8W0E - chains 2 and 6 of the 8 polymer chains in the assembly; structure by electron microscopy, 3.40 A resolution.

[Chain 2]
Protein: DNA replication licensing factor MCM2
Source organism: Homo sapiens
Notes: EC 3.6.4.12
UniProtKB: P49736 (MCM2_HUMAN); residues 1-904 here = UniProt positions 1-904
Chain sequence (904 residues; row label = number of the first residue in the row):
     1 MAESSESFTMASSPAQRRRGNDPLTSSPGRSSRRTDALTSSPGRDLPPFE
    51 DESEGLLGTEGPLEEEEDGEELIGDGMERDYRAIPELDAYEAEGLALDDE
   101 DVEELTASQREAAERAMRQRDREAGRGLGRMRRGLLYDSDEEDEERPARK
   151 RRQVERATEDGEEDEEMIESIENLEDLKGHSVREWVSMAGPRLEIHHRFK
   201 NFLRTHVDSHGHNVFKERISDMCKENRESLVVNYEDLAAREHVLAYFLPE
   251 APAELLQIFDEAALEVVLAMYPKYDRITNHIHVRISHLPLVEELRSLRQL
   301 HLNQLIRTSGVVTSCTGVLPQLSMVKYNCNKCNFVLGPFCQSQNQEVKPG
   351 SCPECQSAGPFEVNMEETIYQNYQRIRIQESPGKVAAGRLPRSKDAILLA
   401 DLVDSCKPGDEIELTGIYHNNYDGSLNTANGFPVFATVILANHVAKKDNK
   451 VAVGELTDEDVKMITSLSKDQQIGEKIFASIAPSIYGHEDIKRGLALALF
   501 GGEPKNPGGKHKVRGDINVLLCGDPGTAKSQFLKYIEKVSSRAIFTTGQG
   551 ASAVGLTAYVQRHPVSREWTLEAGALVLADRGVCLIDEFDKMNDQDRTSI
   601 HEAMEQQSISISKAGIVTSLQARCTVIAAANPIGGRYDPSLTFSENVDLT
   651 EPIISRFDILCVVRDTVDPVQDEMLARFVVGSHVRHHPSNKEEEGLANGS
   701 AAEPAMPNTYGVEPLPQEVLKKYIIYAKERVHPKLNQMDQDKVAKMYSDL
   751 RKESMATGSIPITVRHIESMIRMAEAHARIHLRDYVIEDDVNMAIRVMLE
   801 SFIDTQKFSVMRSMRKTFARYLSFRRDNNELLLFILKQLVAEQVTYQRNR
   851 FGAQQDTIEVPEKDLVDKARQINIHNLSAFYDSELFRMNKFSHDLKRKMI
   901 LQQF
Unresolved in the structure: 1-175, 449-454, 692-710, 850-904
UniProt features mapped onto this chain:
  - zinc finger: C329 to C355 (C4-type)
  - motif: S655 to D658 (Arginine finger)
  - binding site (ADP): S530, Q531
  - modified residue: A2 (N-acetylalanine), S12 (Phosphoserine), S13 (Phosphoserine), T25 (Phosphothreonine), S26 (Phosphoserine), S27 (Phosphoserine), S32 (Phosphoserine), T39 (Phosphothreonine), S40 (Phosphoserine), S41 (Phosphoserine), S53 (Phosphoserine), T59 (Phosphothreonine), S108 (Phosphoserine), Y137 (Phosphotyrosine), S139 (Phosphoserine), K216 (N6-acetyllysine), S381 (Phosphoserine), S484 (Phosphoserine)
  - cross-link: K178 (Glycyl lysine isopeptide (Lys-Gly) (interchain with G-Cter in SUMO2))
  - natural variant: R44 (R44C: In DFNA70)
  - mutagenesis: S27 (S27A: Impairs ATPase activity of the MCM-2-7 complex and reduces phosphorylation by the CDC7-DBF4 complex; when associated with A-41 and A-139), S41 (S41A: Impairs ATPase activity of the MCM-2-7 complex and reduces phosphorylation by the CDC7-DBF4 complex; when associated with A-27 and A-139), Y81 to Y90 (Loss of interaction with DNAJC9), S108 (S108A: Reduces phosphorylation by ATR), S139 (S139A: Impairs ATPase activity of the MCM-2-7 complex and reduces phosphorylation by the CDC7-DBF4 complex; when associated with A-27 and A-41)
Metal / ion sites: Zn2+: C329, C332, C352, C355; Mg2+: S530 (together with ATP)
Residues lining bound ligands:
  - ADP (adenosine-5'-diphosphate): H511, E605, R656, V764, R765, E768
  - ATP (adenosine-5'-triphosphate): S484, I485, Y486, H488, P525, G526, T527, A528, K529, S530, Q531, E588, N631, L675, F678, V679

[Chain 6]
Protein: DNA replication licensing factor MCM6
Source organism: Homo sapiens
Notes: EC 3.6.4.12
UniProtKB: Q14566 (MCM6_HUMAN); residues 1-821 here = UniProt positions 1-821
Chain sequence (821 residues; row label = number of the first residue in the row):
     1 MDLAAAAEPGAGSQHLEVRDEVAEKCQKLFLDFLEEFQSSDGEIKYLQLA
    51 EELIRPERNTLVVSFVDLEQFNQQLSTTIQEEFYRVYPYLCRALKTFVKD
   101 RKEIPLAKDFYVAFQDLPTRHKIRELTSSRIGLLTRISGQVVRTHPVHPE
   151 LVSGTFLCLDCQTVIRDVEQQFKYTQPNICRNPVCANRRRFLLDTNKSRF
   201 VDFQKVRIQETQAELPRGSIPRSLEVILRAEAVESAQAGDKCDFTGTLIV
   251 VPDVSKLSTPGARAETNSRVSGVDGYETEGIRGLRALGVRDLSYRLVFLA
   301 CCVAPTNPRFGGKELRDEEQTAESIKNQMTVKEWEKVFEMSQDKNLYHNL
   351 CTSLFPTIHGNDEVKRGVLLMLFGGVPKTTGEGTSLRGDINVCIVGDPST
   401 AKSQFLKHVEEFSPRAVYTSGKASSAAGLTAAVVRDEESHEFVIEAGALM
   451 LADNGVCCIDEFDKMDVRDQVAIHEAMEQQTISITKAGVKATLNARTSIL
   501 AAANPISGHYDRSKSLKQNINLSAPIMSRFDLFFILVDECNEVTDYAIAR
   551 RIVDLHSRIEESIDRVYSLDDIRRYLLFARQFKPKISKESEDFIVEQYKH
   601 LRQRDGSGVTKSSWRITVRQLESMIRLSEAMARMHCCDEVQPKHVKEAFR
   651 LLNKSIIRVETPDVNLDQEEEIQMEVDEGAGGINGHADSPAPVNGINGYN
   701 EDINQESAPKASLRLGFSEYCRISNLIVLHLRKVEEEEDESALKRSELVN
   751 WYLKEIESEIDSEEELINKKRIIEKVIHRLTHYDHVLIELTQAGLKGSTE
   801 GSESYEEDPYLVVNPNYLLED
Unresolved in the structure: 1-16, 183-193, 254-288, 313-319, 607-609, 663-821
UniProt features mapped onto this chain:
  - motif: S528 to D531 (Arginine finger)
  - binding site (ATP): H359, S399, T400, A401, K402, S403, N504
  - binding site (ADP): R619, E622
  - modified residue: M1 (N-acetylmethionine), S13 (Phosphoserine), S219 (Phosphoserine), S271 (Phosphoserine), T278 (Phosphothreonine), K643 (N6-acetyllysine), S689 (Phosphoserine), S762 (Phosphoserine), T791 (Phosphothreonine)
  - natural variant: P149 (P149S: Found in a patient with mild developmental delay and autism spectrum disorder; uncertain significance), C158 (C158Y: Found in patients with microcephaly, developmental delay, typical facial characteristics, endocrine disorders, feeding difficulties and urogenital anomalies; uncertain significance), D202 (D202G: Found in a patient with intra-uterine growth restriction, developmental delay and autism spectrum disorder; uncertain significance), G239 (G239S: Found in a patient with endocrine disorders, developmental regression, autism spectrum disorder and epilepsy; uncertain significance)
  - mutagenesis: E757 (E757A/D: Impairs interaction with CTD1), E763 (E763A/D: Impairs interaction with CTD1), L766 (L766A: Impairs interaction with CTD1)
Metal / ion sites: Zn2+: C158, C161, C180; Mg2+: E461 (together with ADP)
Residues lining bound ligands:
  - ADP (adenosine-5'-diphosphate): T357, I358, H359, N361, P398, S399, T400, A401, K402, S403, Q404, I548, I552
  - ATP (adenosine-5'-triphosphate): V618, R619, E622

[Interface between chain 2 and chain 6]
Contacting residue pairs (108; chain 2 residue first):
  R183(2) - N196(6)
  R298(2) - D202(6)
  R298(2) - V233(6)
  R298(2) - E234(6)
  Q299(2) - F200(6)
  Q299(2) - D202(6)  hydrogen bond (backbone-side chain)
  L300(2) - P56(6)  hydrophobic
  L300(2) - E57(6)
  L302(2) - F200(6)  hydrophobic
  N303(2) - N196(6)
  T313(2) - K490(6)  hydrogen bond (side chain-backbone)
  T313(2) - A491(6)
  Q379(2) - K490(6)
  Q379(2) - A491(6)
  Q379(2) - T492(6)
  P382(2) - T492(6)
  P382(2) - N494(6)  hydrogen bond (backbone-side chain)
  V385(2) - R496(6)
  A386(2) - R496(6)
  A387(2) - D453(6)
  A387(2) - N454(6)
  G388(2) - Q237(6)
  G388(2) - R415(6)
  R389(2) - E234(6)
  R389(2) - Q237(6)
  L390(2) - I444(6)
  R392(2) - T144(6)  hydrogen bond
  R392(2) - Q204(6)
  R392(2) - E234(6)  salt bridge
  S393(2) - E441(6)
  D395(2) - H440(6)  salt bridge
  D395(2) - E441(6)
  N420(2) - T195(6)
  N420(2) - F200(6)
  N421(2) - T195(6)
  Y422(2) - H440(6)
  L426(2) - E438(6)
  N427(2) - Y174(6)
  A429(2) - K173(6)
  N430(2) - K173(6)
  N430(2) - R295(6)  hydrogen bond
  G431(2) - F172(6)
  G431(2) - K173(6)
  F432(2) - E150(6)
  F432(2) - F172(6)
  F432(2) - F203(6)  hydrophobic
  F432(2) - I227(6)  hydrophobic
  F432(2) - V251(6)  hydrophobic
  F432(2) - R295(6)
  P433(2) - E150(6)
  P433(2) - L151(6)  hydrogen bond (backbone-backbone)
  P433(2) - F172(6)
  P433(2) - K173(6)
  V434(2) - P149(6)
  V434(2) - E150(6)  hydrogen bond (backbone-side chain)
  V434(2) - F203(6)  hydrophobic
  V434(2) - E438(6)
  F435(2) - H148(6)
  F435(2) - P149(6)  hydrogen bond (backbone-backbone)
  F435(2) - L151(6)  hydrophobic
  F435(2) - F200(6)  hydrophobic
  A436(2) - H440(6)
  T437(2) - P149(6)
  S484(2) - E382(6)
  P525(2) - R619(6)
  G526(2) - R619(6)
  K538(2) - E382(6)  salt bridge
  A551(2) - E475(6)
  P564(2) - T485(6)
  P564(2) - G488(6)  hydrogen bond (backbone-backbone)
  V565(2) - G488(6)
  V565(2) - V489(6)
  V565(2) - K490(6)
  R636(2) - R615(6)
  D665(2) - R602(6)  salt bridge
  D665(2) - R615(6)
  V667(2) - R602(6)
  P669(2) - Q603(6)
  D672(2) - Y598(6)
  D672(2) - R602(6)  salt bridge
  E673(2) - K599(6)
  L675(2) - V618(6)  hydrophobic
  A676(2) - Y598(6)  hydrophobic
  A676(2) - L621(6)  hydrophobic
  R677(2) - E591(6)
  R677(2) - V595(6)
  V679(2) - L621(6)  hydrophobic
  V680(2) - E591(6)
  V680(2) - I594(6)  hydrophobic
  V680(2) - I625(6)  hydrophobic
  G681(2) - E591(6)  hydrogen bond (backbone-side chain)
  H683(2) - K378(6)
  H683(2) - L386(6)
  H683(2) - I625(6)
  V684(2) - I586(6)
  V684(2) - E591(6)
  H686(2) - K378(6)
  H686(2) - T379(6)
  H686(2) - T380(6)
  H686(2) - G381(6)  hydrogen bond (side chain-backbone)
  H687(2) - K583(6)  hydrogen bond (side chain-backbone)
  H687(2) - P584(6)  hydrogen bond (side chain-backbone)
  H687(2) - K585(6)
  P688(2) - K378(6)
  P688(2) - K583(6)
  S689(2) - K585(6)  hydrogen bond
  R848(2) - Q603(6)  hydrogen bond (side chain-backbone)
  R848(2) - G606(6)
Interface residues without a listed pair, chain 2 (71 interface residues in all): E184, V312, S314, R377, G383, P391, K394, S425, V438, Q531, K591, G634, N690
Interface residues without a listed pair, chain 6 (82 interface residues in all): H145, P146, V147, Q170, K197, V201, D253, V376, P377, E437, F442, A446, V471, K486, A487, L493, K517, P525, I616, T617, E622

[Summary]
Chain 2 and chain 6 form an interface of 71 and 82 residues respectively, with 15 hydrogen bonds and 5 salt
bridges. Polar contacts include R392(2)-E234(6), D395(2)-H440(6) and K538(2)-E382(6). ATP is bound between
chain 2 and chain 6. Bound to chain 2: ADP.
Chain 2 is DNA replication licensing factor MCM2 and chain 6 is DNA replication licensing factor MCM6, both
from Homo sapiens; the structure, Cryo-EM structure of a human MCM2-7 single hexamer on dsDNA, was determined
by electron microscopy together with 8W0F, 8W0G, 8W0I and 9CAQ from the same study.
